Entry 7QUQ (electron microscopy, 2.60 A resolution); this record covers chains D and E of the 6 polymer chains in the assembly.

# Chain D
Name: Tubulin beta
Organism: Prosthecobacter dejongeii
Reference sequence: A0A7W7YJ10 (A0A7W7YJ10_9BACT); residue numbers follow UniProt; this construct covers 1-78, 84-426
Amino-acid sequence (426 residues; each row starts with the number of its first residue; note: 4 numbers in that range are skipped by the numbering (no residue carries them; nothing is unmodelled there); a row labelled like 80A-80D holds insertion residues (80A, then the next letters in order)):
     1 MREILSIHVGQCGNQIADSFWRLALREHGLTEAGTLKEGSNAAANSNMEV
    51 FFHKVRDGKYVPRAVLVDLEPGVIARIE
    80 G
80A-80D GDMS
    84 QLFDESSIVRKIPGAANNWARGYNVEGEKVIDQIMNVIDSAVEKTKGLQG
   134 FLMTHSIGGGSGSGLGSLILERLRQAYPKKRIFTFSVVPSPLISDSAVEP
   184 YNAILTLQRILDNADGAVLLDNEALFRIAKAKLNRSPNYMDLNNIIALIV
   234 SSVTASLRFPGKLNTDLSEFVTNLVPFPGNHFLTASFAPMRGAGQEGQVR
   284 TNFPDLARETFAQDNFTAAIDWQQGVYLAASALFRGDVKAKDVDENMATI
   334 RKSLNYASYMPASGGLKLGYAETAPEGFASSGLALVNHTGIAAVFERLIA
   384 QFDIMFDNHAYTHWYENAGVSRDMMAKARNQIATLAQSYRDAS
Unresolved in the structure: 1, 38-45, 80A-80D, 274-281
Small-molecule neighbours: phosphomethylphosphonic acid guanylate ester (G2P): Gly10, Gln11, Cys12, Gln15, Ile16, Asp68, Leu69, Glu70, Ala98, Ala99, Asn100, Ser139, Gly141, Gly142, Gly143, Ser144, Gly145, Ser146, Val170, Asp178, Asn205, Leu208, Tyr222, Leu225, Asn226, Ile229

# Chain E
Name: Tubulin domain-containing protein
Organism: Prosthecobacter dejongeii
Reference sequence: A0A7W7YIU5 (A0A7W7YIU5_9BACT); residue numbers follow UniProt; this construct covers 1-473
Amino-acid sequence (473 residues; row label = number of the first residue in the row):
     1 MKVNNTIVVSIGQAGNQIAASFWKTVCLEHGIDPLTGQTAPGVAPRGNWS
    51 SFFSKLGESSSGSYVPRAIMVDLEPSVIDNVKATSGSLFNPANLISRTEG
   101 AGGNFAVGYLGAGREVLPEVMSRLDYEIDKCDNVGGIIVLHAIGGGTGSG
   151 FGALLIESLKEKYGEIPVLSCAVLPSPQVSSVVTEPYNTVFALNTLRRSA
   201 DACLIFDNEALFDLAHRKWNIESPTVDDLNLLITEALAGITASMRFSGFL
   251 TVEISLRELLTNLVPQPSLHFLMCAFAPLTPPDGSDGEELGIEEMIKSLF
   301 DNGSVFAACSPMEGRFLSTAVLYRGIMEDKPLADAALAAMREKLPLTYWI
   351 PTAFKIGYVEQPGISHRKSMVLLANNTEIARVLDRICHNFDKLWQRKAFA
   401 NWYLNEGMSEEQINVLRASAQELVQSYQVAEESGAKAKVQDSAGDTGMRA
   451 AAAGVSDDARGSMSLRDLVDRRR
Unresolved in the structure: 1, 58-61, 283-291, 429-473
Differences from the reference sequence: conflict Gly284 (Arg in A0A7W7YIU5), Asp286 (Lys in A0A7W7YIU5), Gly287 (Phe in A0A7W7YIU5)
Small-molecule neighbours: phosphomethylphosphonic acid guanylate ester (G2P): Gly12, Gln13, Ala14, Gln17, Ile18, Asp72, Glu74, Ala101, Gly102, Gly103, Ala142, Gly145, Gly146, Thr147, Gly148, Val173, Leu174, Ser176, Ser181, Asn208, Leu211, Val226, Leu229, Asn230, Ile233

# Interface between chain D and chain E
Residue-residue contacts (86):
  Gln11(D) - Phe249(E)
  Gln11(D) - Thr251(E)  hydrogen bond (side chain-backbone)
  Gln11(D) - Val252(E)
  Gln11(D) - Glu253(E)
  Gln15(D) - Phe249(E)  hydrogen bond (side chain-backbone)
  Gln15(D) - Leu250(E)
  Asp18(D) - Phe249(E)
  Glu70(D) - Asn4(E)  hydrogen bond
  Glu70(D) - Glu253(E)
  Glu70(D) - Ile254(E)
  Glu70(D) - Ser255(E)  hydrogen bond (side chain-backbone)
  Glu70(D) - Glu258(E)
  Pro71(D) - Glu253(E)
  Gly72(D) - Ser247(E)
  Gly72(D) - Glu253(E)  hydrogen bond (backbone-side chain)
  Val73(D) - Gly248(E)
  Arg76(D) - Ser247(E)  hydrogen bond (side chain-backbone)
  Arg76(D) - Gly248(E)
  Arg76(D) - Phe249(E)
  Ile77(D) - Phe249(E)  hydrophobic
  Ile95(D) - Asn133(E)
  Pro96(D) - Lys2(E)
  Pro96(D) - Val3(E)
  Pro96(D) - Asn4(E)
  Pro96(D) - Asn133(E)  hydrogen bond (backbone-side chain)
  Ala99(D) - Glu258(E)
  Asn100(D) - Glu258(E)
  Asn100(D) - Asn262(E)  hydrogen bond
  Asn100(D) - Lys355(E)  hydrogen bond
  Arg104(D) - Arg257(E)
  Leu175(D) - Ala338(E)
  Leu175(D) - Arg341(E)  hydrogen bond (backbone-side chain)
  Ile176(D) - Phe354(E)  hydrophobic
  Ser177(D) - Thr352(E)  hydrogen bond
  Ser177(D) - Phe354(E)  hydrogen bond (side chain-backbone)
  Ser177(D) - Ile356(E)
  Asp178(D) - Phe354(E)  hydrogen bond (backbone-backbone)
  Asp178(D) - Lys355(E)  hydrogen bond (backbone-side chain)
  Asp178(D) - Ile356(E)  hydrogen bond (side chain-backbone)
  Ser179(D) - Asn262(E)  hydrogen bond
  Ser179(D) - Thr352(E)  hydrogen bond (backbone-side chain)
  Ser179(D) - Phe354(E)
  Ala180(D) - Asn262(E)  hydrogen bond (backbone-side chain)
  Ala180(D) - Thr352(E)
  Val181(D) - Thr261(E)
  Val181(D) - Asn262(E)
  Glu182(D) - Thr352(E)  hydrogen bond
  Pro183(D) - Thr352(E)
  Phe209(D) - Pro331(E)  hydrophobic
  Phe209(D) - Asp334(E)
  Ser219(D) - Glu328(E)  hydrogen bond (side chain-backbone)
  Ser219(D) - Asp329(E)
  Ser219(D) - Lys330(E)  hydrogen bond (side chain-backbone)
  Ser219(D) - Pro331(E)
  Pro220(D) - Lys330(E)
  Pro220(D) - Pro331(E)
  Asn221(D) - Leu250(E)
  Asn221(D) - Lys330(E)
  Tyr222(D) - Leu250(E)
  Tyr222(D) - Lys330(E)
  Met223(D) - Leu250(E)  hydrophobic
  Gln384(D) - Pro351(E)
  Gln384(D) - Thr352(E)
  Ile387(D) - Tyr348(E)
  Ile387(D) - Trp349(E)  hydrophobic
  Met388(D) - Trp349(E)
  Met388(D) - Pro351(E)
  Met388(D) - Thr352(E)
  Asn391(D) - Trp349(E)
  His392(D) - Gln266(E)
  Ala393(D) - Pro265(E)
  Ala393(D) - Gln266(E)
  Ala393(D) - Trp349(E)  hydrophobic
  Tyr394(D) - Thr261(E)
  Tyr394(D) - Asn262(E)  hydrogen bond (side chain-backbone)
  Tyr394(D) - Val264(E)
  Tyr394(D) - Pro265(E)  hydrophobic
  Tyr394(D) - Ser318(E)
  Tyr394(D) - Ile350(E)  hydrophobic
  His396(D) - Val264(E)
  His396(D) - Pro265(E)  hydrogen bond (side chain-backbone)
  His396(D) - Pro267(E)
  Trp397(D) - Leu260(E)  hydrophobic
  Trp397(D) - Thr261(E)
  Trp397(D) - Val264(E)  hydrogen bond (side chain-backbone)
  Trp397(D) - Pro265(E)
Interface residues without a listed pair, chain D (42 interface residues in all): Arg22, Gly97, Pro174, Lys213
Interface residues without a listed pair, chain E (41 interface residues in all): Leu337, Ala353, Gly357

# In short
42 residues of chain D face 41 of chain E across their interface; the contacts include 24 hydrogen bonds.
Polar contacts include Gln11(D)-Thr251(E), Gln15(D)-Phe249(E) and Glu70(D)-Asn4(E). Ligands of chain D:
phosphomethylphosphonic acid guanylate ester. Ligands of chain E: phosphomethylphosphonic acid guanylate
ester.
Chain D is Tubulin beta and chain E is Tubulin domain-containing protein, both from Prosthecobacter dejongeii;
the structure, BtubA(R284G,K286D,F287G):BtubB bacterial tubulin M-loop mutant forming a single protofilament
(Prosthecobacter dejongeii), was determined by electron microscopy (same publication as 7QUP, 7QUC and 7QUD).
